7YMN - chains F and C of the 6 polymer chains in the assembly; structure by electron microscopy, 3.46 A resolution.

== Chain F (and C) ==
Name: Isoform Tau-D of Microtubule-associated protein tau
From: Homo sapiens
Notes: chain C of this document is another copy of the same molecule, construct and numbering; everything in this record applies to it too
Reference sequence: P10636 (TAU_HUMAN), isoform P10636-6; residues 297-391 here correspond to UniProt positions 239-333 (UniProt number = residue number - 58)
Chain sequence (95 residues; each row starts with the number of its first residue):
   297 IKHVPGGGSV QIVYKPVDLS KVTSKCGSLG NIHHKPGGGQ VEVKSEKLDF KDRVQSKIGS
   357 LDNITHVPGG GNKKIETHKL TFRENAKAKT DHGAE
Unresolved in the structure: 297-303, 380-391

== Interface between chain F and chain C ==
Residue-residue contacts (161; chain F residue first):
  Gly304(F) with Gly304(C)
  Ser305(F) with Ser305(C); Val306(C)
  Val306(F) with Val306(C)
  Gln307(F) with Val306(C), hydrogen bond (backbone-backbone); Gln307(C); Ile308(C), hydrogen bond (backbone-backbone)
  Ile308(F) with Ile308(C)
  Val309(F) with Ile308(C), hydrogen bond (backbone-backbone); Tyr310(C)
  Tyr310(F) with Tyr310(C), hydrophobic; His374(C); Leu376(C), hydrophobic
  Lys311(F) with Tyr310(C), hydrogen bond (backbone-backbone); Lys311(C)
  Pro312(F) with Pro312(C)
  Val313(F) with Pro312(C), hydrogen bond (backbone-backbone); Asp314(C)
  Asp314(F) with Asp314(C)
  Leu315(F) with Asp314(C), hydrogen bond (backbone-backbone); Leu315(C); Ser316(C)
  Ser316(F) with Ser316(C)
  Lys317(F) with Ser316(C), hydrogen bond (backbone-backbone); Lys317(C); Val318(C), hydrogen bond (backbone-backbone)
  Val318(F) with Val318(C); Asn368(C)
  Thr319(F) with Val318(C), hydrogen bond (backbone-backbone); Thr319(C); Ser320(C); Asn368(C)
  Ser320(F) with Ser320(C); Gly365(C), hydrogen bond (side chain-backbone); Gly366(C)
  Lys321(F) with Ser320(C), hydrogen bond (backbone-backbone); Lys321(C); Cys322(C), hydrogen bond (backbone-backbone)
  Cys322(F) with Cys322(C); Leu325(C), hydrophobic
  Gly323(F) with Cys322(C), hydrogen bond (backbone-backbone); Gly323(C), hydrogen bond (backbone-backbone)
  Ser324(F) with Gly323(C); Ser324(C); Leu325(C), hydrogen bond (backbone-backbone)
  Leu325(F) with Leu325(C); Val363(C); Gly365(C)
  Gly326(F) with Leu325(C), hydrogen bond (backbone-backbone); Gly326(C); Asn327(C), hydrogen bond (backbone-backbone)
  Asn327(F) with Asn327(C), hydrogen bond (backbone-backbone); Ile328(C), hydrogen bond (backbone-backbone)
  Ile328(F) with Ile328(C)
  His329(F) with Ile328(C), hydrogen bond (backbone-backbone); His329(C); His330(C), hydrogen bond (backbone-backbone)
  His330(F) with His330(C); Asn359(C); Thr361(C), hydrogen bond
  Lys331(F) with His330(C), hydrogen bond (backbone-backbone); Lys331(C); Pro332(C)
  Pro332(F) with Pro332(C); Asn359(C)
  Gly333(F) with Pro332(C); Gly334(C)
  Gly334(F) with Gly334(C); Leu357(C)
  Gly335(F) with Gly334(C); Gly335(C)
  Gln336(F) with Gly335(C); Gln336(C); Val337(C), hydrogen bond (backbone-backbone)
  Val337(F) with Val337(C); Gly355(C); Leu357(C), hydrophobic
  Glu338(F) with Val337(C), hydrogen bond (backbone-backbone); Glu338(C); Val339(C), hydrogen bond (backbone-backbone)
  Val339(F) with Val339(C)
  Lys340(F) with Val339(C), hydrogen bond (backbone-backbone); Lys340(C); Ser341(C), hydrogen bond (backbone-backbone)
  Ser341(F) with Ser341(C); Glu342(C)
  Glu342(F) with Glu342(C), hydrogen bond (backbone-backbone)
  Lys343(F) with Glu342(C), hydrogen bond (backbone-backbone); Lys343(C); Leu344(C), hydrogen bond (backbone-backbone)
  Leu344(F) with Leu344(C), hydrophobic
  Asp345(F) with Leu344(C), hydrogen bond (backbone-backbone); Asp345(C); Phe346(C)
  Phe346(F) with Phe346(C), hydrophobic
  Lys347(F) with Phe346(C), hydrogen bond (backbone-backbone); Lys347(C)
  Asp348(F) with Lys347(C); Asp348(C); Arg349(C), hydrogen bond (backbone-backbone)
  Arg349(F) with Arg349(C); Val350(C)
  Val350(F) with Phe346(C), hydrophobic; Val350(C)
  Gln351(F) with Val350(C), hydrogen bond (backbone-backbone); Gln351(C); Ser352(C), hydrogen bond (backbone-backbone)
  Ser352(F) with Ser352(C)
  Lys353(F) with Ser352(C), hydrogen bond (backbone-backbone); Lys353(C); Ile354(C), hydrogen bond (backbone-backbone)
  Ile354(F) with Ile354(C)
  Gly355(F) with Ile354(C), hydrogen bond (backbone-backbone); Gly355(C)
  Ser356(F) with Ser356(C); Leu357(C)
  Leu357(F) with Leu357(C)
  Asp358(F) with Leu357(C), hydrogen bond (backbone-backbone); Asp358(C); Asn359(C), hydrogen bond (backbone-backbone)
  Asn359(F) with Asn359(C), hydrogen bond
  Ile360(F) with Asn359(C), hydrogen bond (backbone-backbone); Ile360(C); Thr361(C), hydrogen bond (backbone-backbone)
  Thr361(F) with Thr361(C)
  His362(F) with Thr361(C), hydrogen bond (backbone-backbone); His362(C); Val363(C), hydrogen bond (backbone-backbone)
  Val363(F) with Val363(C)
  Pro364(F) with Pro364(C); Gly365(C), hydrogen bond (backbone-backbone)
  Gly366(F) with Pro364(C); Gly365(C); Gly366(C), hydrogen bond (backbone-backbone); Gly367(C)
  Gly367(F) with Gly367(C)
  Asn368(F) with Gly366(C); Gly367(C); Asn368(C), hydrogen bond
  Lys369(F) with Asn368(C), hydrogen bond (backbone-backbone); Lys369(C); Lys370(C), hydrogen bond (backbone-backbone)
  Lys370(F) with Lys370(C)
  Ile371(F) with Lys370(C); Ile371(C); Glu372(C), hydrogen bond (backbone-backbone)
  Glu372(F) with Glu372(C)
  Thr373(F) with Glu372(C); Thr373(C); His374(C), hydrogen bond (backbone-backbone)
  His374(F) with His374(C)
  Lys375(F) with His374(C); Lys375(C); Leu376(C), hydrogen bond (backbone-backbone)
  Leu376(F) with Leu376(C)
  Thr377(F) with Leu376(C); Thr377(C); Phe378(C), hydrogen bond (backbone-backbone)
  Phe378(F) with Phe378(C), hydrophobic
  Arg379(F) with Phe378(C), hydrogen bond (backbone-backbone); Arg379(C)
Other interface residues (no listed pair), chain F (76 interface residues in all): Gly365
Other interface residues (no listed pair), chain C (76 interface residues in all): Val309, Val313, Gly333

== Overview ==
The chain F/chain C interface involves 76 residues from each chain, with 56 hydrogen bonds. Among the polar
pairs are Ser320(F)-Gly365(C), His330(F)-Thr361(C) and Asn359(F)-Asn359(C).
Chain F and chain C are both Isoform Tau-D of Microtubule-associated protein tau (Homo sapiens); the
structure, Cryo-EM structure of in vitro PHF fibril, was determined by electron microscopy (same publication
as 7YPG).
